PDB entry 6DVC | X-ray diffraction, 3.30 A resolution | chains C and D of the 9 polymer chains in the assembly

# Chain C
Protein: DNA-directed RNA polymerase subunit beta
Source organism: Mycobacterium tuberculosis (strain ATCC 25618 / H37Rv)
Notes: EC 2.7.7.6
UniProtKB: P9WGY9 (RPOB_MYCTU); numbering as in UniProt (aligned over 1-1178)
Amino-acid sequence (1178 residues; numbered 1 to 1178; the number before each row is that of its first residue):
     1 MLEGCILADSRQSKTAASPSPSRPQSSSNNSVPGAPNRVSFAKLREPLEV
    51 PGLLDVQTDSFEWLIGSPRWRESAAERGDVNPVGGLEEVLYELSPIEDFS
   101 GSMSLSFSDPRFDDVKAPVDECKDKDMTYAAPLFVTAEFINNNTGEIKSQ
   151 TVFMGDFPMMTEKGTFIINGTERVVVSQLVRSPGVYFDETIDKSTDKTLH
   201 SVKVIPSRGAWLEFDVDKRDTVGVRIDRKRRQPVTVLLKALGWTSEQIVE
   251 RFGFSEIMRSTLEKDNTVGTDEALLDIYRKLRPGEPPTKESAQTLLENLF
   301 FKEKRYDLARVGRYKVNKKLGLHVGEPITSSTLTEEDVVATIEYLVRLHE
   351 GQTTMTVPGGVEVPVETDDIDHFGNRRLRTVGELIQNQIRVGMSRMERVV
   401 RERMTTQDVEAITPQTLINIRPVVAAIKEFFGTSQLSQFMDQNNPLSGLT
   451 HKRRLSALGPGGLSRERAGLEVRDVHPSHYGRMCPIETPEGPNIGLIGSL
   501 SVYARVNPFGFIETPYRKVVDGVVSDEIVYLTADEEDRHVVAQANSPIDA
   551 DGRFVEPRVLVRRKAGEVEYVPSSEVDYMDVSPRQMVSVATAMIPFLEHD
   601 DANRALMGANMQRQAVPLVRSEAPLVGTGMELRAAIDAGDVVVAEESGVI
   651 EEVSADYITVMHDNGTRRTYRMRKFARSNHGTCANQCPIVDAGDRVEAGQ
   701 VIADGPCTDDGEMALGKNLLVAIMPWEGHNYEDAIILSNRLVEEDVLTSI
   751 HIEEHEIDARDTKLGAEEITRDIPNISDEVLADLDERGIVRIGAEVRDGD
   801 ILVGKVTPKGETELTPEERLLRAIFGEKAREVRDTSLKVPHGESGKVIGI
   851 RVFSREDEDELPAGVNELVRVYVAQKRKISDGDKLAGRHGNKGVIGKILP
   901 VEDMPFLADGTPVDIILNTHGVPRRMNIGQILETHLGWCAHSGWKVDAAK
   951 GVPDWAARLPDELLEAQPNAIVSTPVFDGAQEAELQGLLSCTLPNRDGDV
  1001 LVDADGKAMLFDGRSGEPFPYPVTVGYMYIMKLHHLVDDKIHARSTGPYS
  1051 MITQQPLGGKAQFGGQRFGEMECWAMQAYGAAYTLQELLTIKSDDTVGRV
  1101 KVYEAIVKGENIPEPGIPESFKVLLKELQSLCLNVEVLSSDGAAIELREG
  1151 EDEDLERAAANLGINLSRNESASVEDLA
Disordered / not traced: 1-27, 1154-1178

# Chain D
Protein: DNA-directed RNA polymerase subunit beta'
Source organism: Mycobacterium tuberculosis (strain ATCC 25618 / H37Rv)
Notes: EC 2.7.7.6
UniProtKB: P9WGY7 (RPOC_MYCTU); residues 1-1316 here = UniProt positions 1-1316
Amino-acid sequence (1316 residues; row label = number of the first residue in the row):
     1 MLDVNFFDELRIGLATAEDIRQWSYGEVKKPETINYRTLKPEKDGLFCEK
    51 IFGPTRDWECYCGKYKRVRFKGIICERCGVEVTRAKVRRERMGHIELAAP
   101 VTHIWYFKGVPSRLGYLLDLAPKDLEKIIYFAAYVITSVDEEMRHNELST
   151 LEAEMAVERKAVEDQRDGELEARAQKLEADLAELEAEGAKADARRKVRDG
   201 GEREMRQIRDRAQRELDRLEDIWSTFTKLAPKQLIVDENLYRELVDRYGE
   251 YFTGAMGAESIQKLIENFDIDAEAESLRDVIRNGKGQKKLRALKRLKVVA
   301 AFQQSGNSPMGMVLDAVPVIPPELRPMVQLDGGRFATSDLNDLYRRVINR
   351 NNRLKRLIDLGAPEIIVNNEKRMLQESVDALFDNGRRGRPVTGPGNRPLK
   401 SLSDLLKGKQGRFRQNLLGKRVDYSGRSVIVVGPQLKLHQCGLPKLMALE
   451 LFKPFVMKRLVDLNHAQNIKSAKRMVERQRPQVWDVLEEVIAEHPVLLNR
   501 APTLHRLGIQAFEPMLVEGKAIQLHPLVCEAFNADFDGDQMAVHLPLSAE
   551 AQAEARILMLSSNNILSPASGRPLAMPRLDMVTGLYYLTTEVPGDTGEYQ
   601 PASGDHPETGVYSSPAEAIMAADRGVLSVRAKIKVRLTQLRPPVEIEAEL
   651 FGHSGWQPGDAWMAETTLGRVMFNELLPLGYPFVNKQMHKKVQAAIINDL
   701 AERYPMIVVAQTVDKLKDAGFYWATRSGVTVSMADVLVPPRKKEILDHYE
   751 ERADKVEKQFQRGALNHDERNEALVEIWKEATDEVGQALREHYPDDNPII
   801 TIVDSGATGNFTQTRTLAGMKGLVTNPKGEFIPRPVKSSFREGLTVLEYF
   851 INTHGARKGLADTALRTADSGYLTRRLVDVSQDVIVREHDCQTERGIVVE
   901 LAERAPDGTLIRDPYIETSAYARTLGTDAVDEAGNVIVERGQDLGDPEID
   951 ALLAAGITQVKVRSVLTCATSTGVCATCYGRSMATGKLVDIGEAVGIVAA
  1001 QSIGEPGTQLTMRTFHQGGVGEDITGGLPRVQELFEARVPRGKAPIADVT
  1051 GRVRLEDGERFYKITIVPDDGGEEVVYDKISKRQRLRVFKHEDGSERVLS
  1101 DGDHVEVGQQLMEGSADPHEVLRVQGPREVQIHLVREVQEVYRAQGVSIH
  1151 DKHIEVIVRQMLRRVTIIDSGSTEFLPGSLIDRAEFEAENRRVVAEGGEP
  1201 AAGRPVLMGITKASLATDSWLSAASFQETTRVLTDAAINCRSDKLNGLKE
  1251 NVIIGKLIPAGTGINRYRNIAVQPTEEARAAAYTIPSYEDQYYSPDFGAA
  1301 TGAAVPLDDYGYSDYR
Disordered / not traced: 1-2, 421, 1012-1025, 1282-1316
Metal / ion sites: Zn2+ site 1: Cys60, Cys62, Cys75, Cys78; Zn2+ site 2: Cys891, Cys968, Cys975, Cys978
Curated features (UniProtKB/Swiss-Prot):
  - binding site (Zn(2+)): Cys60, Cys62, Cys75, Cys78, Cys891, Cys968, Cys975, Cys978
  - binding site (Mg(2+)): Asp535, Asp537, Asp539

# Interface between chain C and chain D
Residue-residue contacts (355):
  Leu470(C) with Asp862(D)
  Arg473(C) with Arg857(D), hydrogen bond (backbone-side chain)
  Asp474(C) with Pro827(D); Arg857(D)
  Val475(C) with Pro827(D); Phe850(D), hydrophobic; His854(D); Arg857(D)
  His476(C) with Phe850(D)
  Tyr480(C) with Val846(D); Leu847(D); Phe850(D), hydrophobic
  Cys484(C) with Arg857(D)
  Pro485(C) with Thr853(D); Arg857(D), hydrogen bond (backbone-side chain)
  Ile486(C) with Tyr849(D), hydrophobic; Thr853(D); Arg857(D)
  Thr488(C) with Arg857(D)
  Ile494(C) with Leu860(D), hydrophobic
  Gln543(C) with Thr845(D); Val846(D), hydrogen bond (side chain-backbone); Leu847(D), hydrogen bond (side chain-backbone)
  Asn545(C) with Val846(D)
  Val568(C) with Leu847(D), hydrophobic
  Tyr570(C) with Arg834(D)
  Pro583(C) with Val846(D)
  Met586(C) with Val846(D), hydrophobic; Phe850(D), hydrophobic
  Leu597(C) with Tyr849(D)
  Glu598(C) with Phe840(D); Gly843(D); Leu844(D), hydrogen bond (backbone-backbone)
  His599(C) with Phe840(D), hydrogen bond (side chain-backbone); Arg841(D), hydrogen bond (side chain-backbone); Glu842(D); Gly843(D)
  Asp600(C) with Phe840(D); Tyr849(D), hydrogen bond (backbone-side chain)
  Asp601(C) with Phe840(D); Tyr849(D); Asn852(D), hydrogen bond
  Ala602(C) with Tyr849(D); Thr853(D); Ala856(D), hydrophobic
  Asn603(C) with Ala856(D); Leu860(D)
  Ala605(C) with Tyr849(D)
  Ile723(C) with Val729(D); Thr730(D)
  Met724(C) with Thr725(D)
  Pro725(C) with Asp580(D); Ala724(D); Thr725(D), hydrogen bond (backbone-side chain); Val729(D)
  Trp726(C) with Thr725(D)
  Glu727(C) with Pro434(D); Phe721(D); Thr725(D), hydrogen bond (backbone-side chain); Arg726(D), salt bridge
  Gly728(C) with Val432(D); Pro434(D); Phe721(D)
  His729(C) with Val432(D); Pro434(D)
  Asn730(C) with Asp580(D)
  Tyr731(C) with Val432(D), hydrophobic; Pro526(D), hydrogen bond (side chain-backbone); Phe536(D); Arg578(D), hydrogen bond; Leu579(D), hydrophobic; Asp580(D); Met581(D), hydrophobic; Phe721(D), hydrophobic
  Glu732(C) with Cys529(D); Ala534(D); Asp535(D); Phe536(D); Arg578(D), salt bridge; Leu579(D)
  Asp733(C) with Phe536(D)
  Ala734(C) with Val432(D), hydrophobic; Phe536(D)
  Arg760(C) with Asp331(D), salt bridge
  Lys763(C) with Arg37(D); Leu39(D)
  Arg797(C) with Arg478(D); Gln479(D)
  Asp798(C) with Arg478(D), hydrogen bond (backbone-side chain)
  Gly799(C) with Arg478(D), hydrogen bond (backbone-side chain)
  Asp800(C) with Arg478(D), salt bridge
  Thr812(C) with Glu59(D), hydrogen bond; Lys66(D)
  Glu813(C) with Arg56(D), salt bridge; Glu59(D)
  Asp881(C) with Ala521(D)
  Gly882(C) with Val429(D); Val431(D)
  Lys884(C) with Asp537(D), hydrogen bond (side chain-backbone)
  Lys892(C) with Asp537(D)
  Gly893(C) with Phe536(D)
  Val894(C) with Val429(D), hydrophobic; Ile430(D); Phe536(D), hydrogen bond (backbone-backbone); Gly538(D)
  Ile895(C) with Val431(D)
  Gly896(C) with Val431(D)
  Asn918(C) with Asp580(D), hydrogen bond
  Thr919(C) with Val729(D), hydrogen bond (side chain-backbone); Thr730(D); Val731(D)
  His920(C) with Leu579(D); Asp580(D), salt bridge; Thr583(D), hydrogen bond; Ile802(D)
  Arg924(C) with Thr808(D), hydrogen bond; Gln813(D)
  Met926(C) with Gln813(D); Thr816(D); Leu817(D), hydrophobic; Phe840(D), hydrophobic
  Ile928(C) with Leu817(D), hydrophobic
  Ile931(C) with Val731(D), hydrophobic; Ser732(D); Met733(D)
  Leu932(C) with Met733(D), hydrophobic
  His935(C) with Ser732(D), hydrogen bond; Met733(D), hydrogen bond (side chain-backbone)
  Phe977(C) with Val846(D), hydrophobic; Tyr849(D), hydrophobic
  Glu982(C) with Met733(D); Arg841(D), salt bridge; Glu842(D)
  Gln986(C) with Met733(D)
  Asp1005(C) with Ser732(D), hydrogen bond (backbone-side chain); Ala734(D)
  Lys1007(C) with Ser732(D); Asp735(D), salt bridge
  Asp1012(C) with Arg726(D), salt bridge
  Phe1019(C) with Thr725(D)
  Pro1020(C) with Arg726(D)
  Tyr1021(C) with Tyr587(D), hydrogen bond; Arg630(D); Arg726(D); Gly728(D)
  Thr1024(C) with Thr730(D); Val731(D), hydrogen bond (side chain-backbone); Ser732(D)
  Val1037(C) with Val429(D), hydrophobic
  Asp1038(C) with Lys520(D), salt bridge
  Lys1040(C) with Arg427(D); Ser428(D); Gln540(D)
  Ile1041(C) with Arg427(D); Ser428(D); Met447(D), hydrophobic; Lys520(D)
  His1042(C) with Gly426(D); Arg427(D), hydrogen bond (backbone-backbone)
  Ala1043(C) with Ser425(D); Gly426(D); Met447(D), hydrophobic; Glu450(D)
  Arg1044(C) with Asp423(D), salt bridge; Tyr424(D), hydrogen bond (backbone-backbone); Ser425(D), hydrogen bond (backbone-backbone); Glu450(D); Leu451(D)
  Ser1045(C) with Asp423(D); Tyr424(D), hydrogen bond (backbone-backbone); Glu450(D), hydrogen bond; Lys453(D)
  Thr1046(C) with Tyr424(D)
  Tyr1049(C) with Asp423(D), hydrogen bond
  Met1051(C) with Arg89(D)
  Ile1052(C) with Arg89(D), hydrogen bond (backbone-side chain); Glu323(D)
  Gln1055(C) with Asn416(D), hydrogen bond (side chain-backbone); Lys420(D)
  Pro1056(C) with Val422(D); Asp423(D)
  Phe1063(C) with Glu450(D)
  Gly1065(C) with Val422(D); Ser425(D)
  Gln1066(C) with Val422(D), hydrogen bond (backbone-backbone); Ser425(D), hydrogen bond (backbone-side chain); Gly426(D); Arg427(D)
  Arg1067(C) with Arg414(D), hydrogen bond (side chain-backbone); Gln415(D), hydrogen bond (side chain-backbone); Gly419(D), hydrogen bond (side chain-backbone); Lys420(D)
  Phe1068(C) with Gly419(D); Lys420(D), hydrogen bond (backbone-backbone); Ile509(D), hydrophobic
  Glu1070(C) with Arg414(D), salt bridge; Leu418(D); Arg875(D), salt bridge; Lys1249(D), salt bridge
  Met1071(C) with Thr503(D)
  Glu1072(C) with Asn499(D); Thr503(D), hydrogen bond; Ile509(D)
  Cys1073(C) with Leu418(D), hydrogen bond (side chain-backbone)
  Trp1074(C) with Arg875(D); Val878(D); Ile997(D); Gln1001(D), hydrogen bond (backbone-side chain)
  Ala1075(C) with Thr503(D); Arg506(D); Gln1001(D)
  Met1076(C) with Ile509(D), hydrophobic; Met559(D), hydrophobic
  Gln1077(C) with Gln882(D), hydrogen bond; Ala994(D); Ile997(D); Leu1248(D); Ile1258(D)
  Ala1078(C) with Arg506(D), hydrogen bond (backbone-side chain); Val998(D), hydrophobic; Gln1001(D)
  Tyr1079(C) with Arg506(D), hydrogen bond (side chain-backbone); Leu507(D); Ile509(D), hydrogen bond (side chain-backbone); Leu558(D); Met559(D), hydrophobic; Asn564(D)
  Gly1080(C) with Glu554(D); Gly1261(D); Thr1262(D), hydrogen bond (backbone-backbone)
  Ala1081(C) with Glu554(D)
  Ala1082(C) with Glu554(D), hydrogen bond (backbone-side chain); Leu1257(D); Ile1258(D), hydrophobic; Ala1260(D); Thr1262(D); Gly1263(D)
  Tyr1083(C) with Glu550(D); Glu554(D), hydrogen bond (backbone-side chain); Leu1257(D); Thr1262(D); Arg1268(D)
  Thr1084(C) with Ala551(D), hydrogen bond (side chain-backbone); Glu554(D), hydrogen bond
  Leu1085(C) with Val1252(D), hydrophobic
  Gln1086(C) with Gly1255(D), hydrogen bond (side chain-backbone); Leu1257(D)
  Glu1087(C) with Pro546(D); Leu547(D), hydrogen bond (side chain-backbone); Ser548(D), hydrogen bond (side chain-backbone); Ala551(D)
  Leu1088(C) with Val422(D)
  Leu1089(C) with Lys420(D); Val1252(D), hydrophobic
  Lys1092(C) with Val422(D); Asp423(D), hydrogen bond (backbone-backbone); Leu545(D), hydrogen bond (side chain-backbone)
  Ser1093(C) with Lys420(D)
  Asp1094(C) with Lys420(D)
  Val1102(C) with Leu547(D), hydrophobic
  Tyr1103(C) with Tyr424(D); Pro454(D), hydrophobic; Met457(D)
  Ile1106(C) with Pro454(D), hydrophobic; Phe455(D), hydrophobic; Lys458(D)
  Val1107(C) with Met457(D), hydrophobic; Lys458(D); Ile469(D), hydrophobic
  Lys1108(C) with Lys458(D)
  Gly1109(C) with Lys458(D)
  Ile1112(C) with Leu547(D); Ser548(D)
  Gly1116(C) with Asn5(D), hydrogen bond (backbone-side chain)
  Ile1117(C) with Asp3(D); Val4(D); Asn5(D)
  Pro1118(C) with Ile1253(D); Ile1254(D)
  Glu1119(C) with Arg89(D), salt bridge
  Ser1120(C) with Asn416(D), hydrogen bond (side chain-backbone); Leu417(D)
  Phe1121(C) with Leu417(D); Ile1253(D), hydrophobic; Ile1254(D), hydrophobic
  Val1123(C) with Leu324(D), hydrophobic
  Leu1124(C) with Leu406(D), hydrophobic; Phe413(D), hydrophobic; Leu417(D), hydrophobic
  Lys1126(C) with Glu90(D), hydrogen bond (side chain-backbone); Met92(D); Pro321(D)
  Glu1127(C) with Ile320(D); Leu405(D); Leu406(D); Arg412(D), salt bridge
  Leu1128(C) with Leu406(D), hydrophobic; Leu1233(D), hydrophobic
  Gln1129(C) with Trp23(D); Met92(D); Pro318(D)
  Ser1130(C) with Met92(D); Pro318(D); Ile320(D); Phe382(D); Leu402(D)
  Leu1131(C) with His103(D), hydrogen bond (backbone-side chain); Trp105(D), hydrophobic; Phe382(D); Leu402(D), hydrophobic; Leu406(D), hydrophobic
  Cys1132(C) with Ala15(D), hydrogen bond (backbone-backbone); His103(D); Leu314(D), hydrophobic; Pro318(D); Phe382(D), hydrophobic
  Leu1133(C) with Gly13(D); Ala15(D); Trp23(D); Trp105(D), hydrophobic; Tyr106(D); Ala1237(D), hydrophobic
  Asn1134(C) with Arg11(D); Ile12(D); Gly13(D), hydrogen bond (backbone-backbone); Leu14(D); Asp19(D); Trp23(D)
  Val1135(C) with Arg11(D); Ile12(D), hydrophobic
  Glu1136(C) with Leu10(D); Arg11(D), hydrogen bond (backbone-backbone)
  Val1137(C) with Phe7(D), hydrophobic; Glu9(D); Leu10(D), hydrophobic
  Leu1138(C) with Phe7(D); Asp8(D), hydrogen bond (backbone-backbone); Glu9(D), hydrogen bond (backbone-backbone); Arg11(D)
  Ser1139(C) with Asp8(D)
  Ile1145(C) with Phe7(D), hydrophobic
  Leu1147(C) with Asp3(D); Glu90(D)
  Arg1148(C) with Lys86(D); Glu90(D)
  Glu1149(C) with Glu90(D)
  Gly1150(C) with Tyr25(D), hydrogen bond (backbone-side chain)
  Glu1151(C) with Gln22(D); Tyr25(D)
  Asp1152(C) with Arg21(D); Gln22(D), hydrogen bond (backbone-backbone); Trp23(D); Ser24(D)
  Glu1153(C) with Arg21(D); Ser24(D)
Interface residues without a listed pair, chain C (173 interface residues in all): Pro477, His479, Met483, Gly495, Val561, Arg562, Leu606, Val922, Pro923, Gln981, Leu985, Pro1022, Val1023, Thr1053, Gln1054, Gly1069, Thr1090, Thr1096, Pro1115, Leu1125, Ser1140, Glu1146
Interface residues without a listed pair, chain D (183 interface residues in all): Pro326, Tyr344, Ser403, Gln435, Pro444, Leu497, Ala501, His505, Gln510, Ala542, His544, Tyr722, Ser727, Ala807, Lys858, Ala861, Glu993, Trp1220, Leu1221, Lys1256

# In short
173 residues of chain C and 183 residues of chain D are in contact, with 69 hydrogen bonds and 16 salt
bridges. Among the polar pairs are Glu727(C)-Arg726(D), Glu732(C)-Arg578(D) and Arg760(C)-Asp331(D). UniProt
lists 8 Zn2+-binding residues and 3 Mg2+-binding residues on chain D.
Here chain C is DNA-directed RNA polymerase subunit beta and chain D is DNA-directed RNA polymerase subunit
beta', both from Mycobacterium tuberculosis (strain ATCC 25618 / H37Rv). Entry 6DVC (Crystal structure of
Mycobacterium tuberculosis transcription initiation complex(ECF sigma factor L) containing 5nt RNA with 6nt
...) was determined by X-ray diffraction, deposited together with 6DV9, 6DVB, 6DVD and 6DVE.
